8K35 - chains M and S of the 24 polymer chains in the assembly; structure by electron microscopy, 3.44 A resolution.

== Chain M (and S) ==
Molecule: Tape measure protein
From: Escherichia phage Lambda
Notes: chain S of this document is another copy of the same molecule, construct and numbering; everything in this record applies to it too
UniProtKB: P03736 (TMP_LAMBD); residue numbers follow UniProt; this construct covers 1-853
Chain sequence (853 residues; each row starts with the number of its first residue):
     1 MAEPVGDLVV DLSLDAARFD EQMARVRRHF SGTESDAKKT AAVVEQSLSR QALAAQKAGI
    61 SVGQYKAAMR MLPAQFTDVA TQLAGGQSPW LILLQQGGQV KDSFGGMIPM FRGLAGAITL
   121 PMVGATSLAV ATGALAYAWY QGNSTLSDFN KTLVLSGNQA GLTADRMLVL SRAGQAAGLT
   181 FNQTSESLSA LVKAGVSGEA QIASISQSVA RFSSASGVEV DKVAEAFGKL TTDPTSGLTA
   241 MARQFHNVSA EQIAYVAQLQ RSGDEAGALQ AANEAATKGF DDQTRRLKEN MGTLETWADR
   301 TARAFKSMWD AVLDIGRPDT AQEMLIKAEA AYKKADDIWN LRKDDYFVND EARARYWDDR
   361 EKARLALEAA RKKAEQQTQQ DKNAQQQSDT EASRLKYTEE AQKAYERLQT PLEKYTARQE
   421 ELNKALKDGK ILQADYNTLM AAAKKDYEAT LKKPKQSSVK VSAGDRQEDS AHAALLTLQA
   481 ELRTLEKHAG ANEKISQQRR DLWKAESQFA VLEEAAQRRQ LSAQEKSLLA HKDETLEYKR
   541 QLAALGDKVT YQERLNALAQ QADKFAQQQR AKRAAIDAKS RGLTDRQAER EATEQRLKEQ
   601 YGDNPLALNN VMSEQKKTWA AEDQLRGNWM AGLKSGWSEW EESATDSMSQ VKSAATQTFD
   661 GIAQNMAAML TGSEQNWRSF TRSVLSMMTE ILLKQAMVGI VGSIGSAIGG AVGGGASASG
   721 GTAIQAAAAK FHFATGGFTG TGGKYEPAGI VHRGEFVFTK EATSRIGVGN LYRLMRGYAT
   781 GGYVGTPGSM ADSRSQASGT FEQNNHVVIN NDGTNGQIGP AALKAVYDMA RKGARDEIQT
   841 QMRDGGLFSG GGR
Unresolved in the structure: 1-817, 850-853

== Interface between chain M and chain S ==
Contacting residue pairs - 15 pairs, chain M then chain S:
  Val826(M) - Val826(S)  hydrophobic
  Met829(M) - Leu823(S)  hydrophobic
  Ala830(M) - Ala830(S)  hydrophobic
  Ala834(M) - Ala834(S)  hydrophobic
  Asp836(M) - Tyr827(S)  hydrogen bond
  Asp836(M) - Arg831(S)
  Glu837(M) - Arg831(S)  salt bridge
  Glu837(M) - Ala834(S)
  Glu837(M) - Arg835(S)  salt bridge
  Thr840(M) - Arg831(S)  hydrogen bond
  Leu847(M) - Ile838(S)  hydrophobic
  Leu847(M) - Gln839(S)
  Leu847(M) - Met842(S)  hydrophobic
  Phe848(M) - Ile838(S)  hydrophobic
  Phe848(M) - Phe848(S)  hydrophobic
Other interface residues (no listed pair), chain M (11 interface residues in all): Gly833, Ile838

== In short ==
The chain M/chain S interface involves 11 residues from each chain, with 2 hydrogen bonds and 2 salt bridges.
Polar contacts include Glu837(M)-Arg831(S), Glu837(M)-Arg835(S) and Asp836(M)-Tyr827(S).
Chain M and chain S are both Tape measure protein (Escherichia phage Lambda); the structure, Structure of the
bacteriophage lambda tail tip complex, was determined by electron microscopy, deposited together with 8K36,
8K37, 8K38 and 8K39.
